9EE8 - chains D and E of the 5 polymer chains in the assembly; structure by electron microscopy, 2.63 A resolution.

== Chain D ==
Molecule: Guanine nucleotide-binding protein G(s) subunit alpha isoforms short
Organism: Homo sapiens
Notes: EC 3.6.5.-
UniProtKB: P63092 (GNAS2_HUMAN); aligned in 2 segments with insertions or deletions, so no single offset holds: 5-195 ~ UniProt 5-64; 204-384 ~ UniProt 204-394
Sequence (263 residues; each row starts with the number of its first residue; note: 131 numbers in that range are skipped by the numbering (no residue carries them; nothing is unmodelled there); numbers below 1 keep their minus sign (Met-9 is residue -9)):
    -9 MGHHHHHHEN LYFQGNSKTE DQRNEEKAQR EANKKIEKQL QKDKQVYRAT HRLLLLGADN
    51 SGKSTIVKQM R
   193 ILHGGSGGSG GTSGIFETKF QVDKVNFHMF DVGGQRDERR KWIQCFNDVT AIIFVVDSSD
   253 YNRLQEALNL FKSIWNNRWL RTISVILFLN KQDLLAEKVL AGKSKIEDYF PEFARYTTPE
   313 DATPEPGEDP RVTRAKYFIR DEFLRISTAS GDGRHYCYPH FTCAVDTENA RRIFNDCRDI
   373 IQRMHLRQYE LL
Unresolved in the structure: -9 to 9, 193-205
Differences from the reference sequence: initiating methionine (-9); expression tag (-8 to 4); conflict Asp49 (Gly in P63092), Asn50 (Glu in P63092), Asp249 (Ala in P63092), Asp252 (Ser in P63092), Ala362 (Ile372 in P63092), Ile365 (Val375 in P63092); linker (196-203)

== Chain E ==
Molecule: nanobody Nb35
Organism: Lama glama
Notes: antibody fragment or engineered binder
Sequence (156 residues; row label = number of the first residue in the row; numbers below 1 keep their minus sign (Met-21 is residue -21)):
   -21 MKYLLPTAAA GLLLLAAQPA MAQVQLQESG GGLVQPGGSL RLSCAASGFT FSNYKMNWVR
    39 QAPGKGLEWV SDISQSGASI SYTGSVKGRF TISRDNAKNT LYLQMNSLKP EDTAVYYCAR
    99 CPAPFTRDCF DVTSTTYAYR GQGTQVTVSS HHHHHH
Unresolved in the structure: -21 to 0, 129-134
Cystine bridges: Cys22-Cys96, Cys99-Cys107

== Chain D / chain E interface ==
Pairs across the interface (19; chain D residue first):
  Arg228(D) - Thr114(E)
  Asp229(D) - Thr111(E)
  Asp229(D) - Ser112(E)  hydrogen bond (side chain-backbone)
  Glu230(D) - Thr111(E)
  Glu230(D) - Thr114(E)
  Glu230(D) - Tyr115(E)  hydrogen bond (side chain-backbone)
  Arg231(D) - Phe108(E)
  Arg232(D) - Pro100(E)
  Arg232(D) - Phe108(E)
  Arg232(D) - Tyr115(E)
  Gln257(D) - Trp47(E)
  Asn261(D) - Trp47(E)
  Ser265(D) - Asp106(E)
  Ser265(D) - Cys107(E)  hydrogen bond (side chain-backbone)
  Ser265(D) - Phe108(E)
  Asn268(D) - Arg105(E)
  Asn269(D) - Asp106(E)  hydrogen bond
  Tyr301(D) - Gly62(E)
  Pro303(D) - Gly62(E)
Interface residues without a listed pair, chain E (14 interface residues in all): Thr61, Ser63, Tyr117

== In short ==
Chain D and chain E form an interface of 12 and 14 residues respectively, with 4 hydrogen bonds. Polar pairs
include Asp229(D)-Ser112(E), Glu230(D)-Tyr115(E) and Ser265(D)-Cys107(E).
Here chain D is Guanine nucleotide-binding protein G(s) subunit alpha isoforms short (Homo sapiens) and chain
E is nanobody Nb35 (Lama glama). Entry 9EE8 (Cryo-EM structure of the adenosine A2A receptor intermediate
bound to a miniGs heterotrimer) was determined by electron microscopy together with 9EE9 and 9EEA from the
same study.
